Entry 4OYJ (X-ray diffraction, 3.00 A resolution); this record covers chain A.

Chain A:
Molecule: E3 ubiquitin-protein ligase RNF31
Organism: Homo sapiens
Notes: EC 6.3.2.-
Reference sequence: Q96EP0 (RNF31_HUMAN); residue numbers follow UniProt; this construct covers 1-184
Amino-acid sequence (186 residues; row label = number of the first residue in the row; numbers below 1 keep their minus sign (Gly-1 is residue -1)):
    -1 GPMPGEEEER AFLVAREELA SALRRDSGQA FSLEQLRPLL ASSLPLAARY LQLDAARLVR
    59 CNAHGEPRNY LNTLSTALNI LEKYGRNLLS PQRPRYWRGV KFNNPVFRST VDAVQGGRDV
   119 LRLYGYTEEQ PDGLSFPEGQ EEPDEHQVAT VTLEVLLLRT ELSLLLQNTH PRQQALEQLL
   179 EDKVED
Not modelled in the structure: -1 to 1, 184
Construct notes: expression tag (-1 to 0)
What the authors report for this chain:
  - conformationally variable residues (side-chain flip): Tyr94
  - mutagenesis - Y82A, N102D: increased signaling (LUBAC-induced NFkappaB activity)

Summary:
The paper reports that Y82A and N102D increase signaling (LUBAC-induced NFkappaB activity); conformational
variability at Tyr94.
Chain A is E3 ubiquitin-protein ligase RNF31 (Homo sapiens); the structure, Structure of the apo HOIP PUB
domain, was determined by X-ray diffraction (same publication as 4OYK).
